Entry 9GF6 (electron microscopy, 3.80 A resolution); this record covers chains L and S of the 11 polymer chains in the assembly.

# Chain L
Molecule: Nucleosomal DNA Strand 2
Sequence (152 nucleotides; numbered -81 to 70; the number before each row is that of its first residue; numbers below 1 keep their minus sign (DT-81 is residue -81)):
   -81 TGCCGAGGCC GCTCAATTGG TCGTAGACAG CTCTAGCACC GCTTAAACGC ACGTACGCGC
   -21 TGTCCCCCGC GTTTTAACCG CCAAGGGGAT TACTCCCTAG TCTCCAGGCA CGTGTCAGAT
    39 ATATACATCC TGTGCATGTA CTCGGGATAT TG
Not modelled in the structure: -81 to -76, 60-70

# Chain S
Protein: Histone H2A type 1-B/E
From: Homo sapiens
Reference sequence: P04908 (H2A1B_HUMAN); residues 1-129 here correspond to UniProt positions 2-130 (UniProt number = residue number + 1)
Sequence (129 residues; each row starts with the number of its first residue):
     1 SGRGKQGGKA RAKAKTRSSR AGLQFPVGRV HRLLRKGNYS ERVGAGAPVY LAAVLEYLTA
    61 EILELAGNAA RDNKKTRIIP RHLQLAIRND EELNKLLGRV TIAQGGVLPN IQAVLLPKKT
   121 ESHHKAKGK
Not modelled in the structure: 1-10, 119-129
Curated features (UniProtKB/Swiss-Prot):
  - modified residue: Ser1 (N-acetylserine), Arg3 (Citrulline), Lys5 (N6-(2-hydroxyisobutyryl)lysine), Lys9 (N6-(2-hydroxyisobutyryl)lysine), Lys13 (N6-(beta-hydroxybutyryl)lysine), Lys36 (N6-(2-hydroxyisobutyryl)lysine), Lys74 (N6-(2-hydroxyisobutyryl)lysine), Lys75 (N6-(2-hydroxyisobutyryl)lysine), Lys95 (N6-(2-hydroxyisobutyryl)lysine), Gln104 (N5-methylglutamine), Lys118 (N6-(2-hydroxyisobutyryl)lysine), Lys119 (N6-crotonyllysine), Thr120 (Phosphothreonine), Lys125 (N6-crotonyllysine)
  - cross-link (Glycyl lysine isopeptide (Lys-Gly)): Lys13 (interchain with G-Cter in ubiquitin), Lys15 (interchain with G-Cter in ubiquitin), Lys119 (interchain with G-Cter in ubiquitin)

# Interface between chain L and chain S
Pairs across the interface (16):
  DC-54(L) - Arg77(S)  hydrogen bond to the phosphate
  DA-53(L) - Arg77(S)  salt bridge to the phosphate
  DA-44(L) - Arg32(S)  sugar contact
  DC-43(L) - Gly28(S)  phosphate contact
  DC-43(L) - Arg29(S)  phosphate contact
  DC-43(L) - Arg32(S)  salt bridge to the phosphate
  DC-42(L) - Ala14(S)  phosphate contact
  DC-42(L) - Lys15(S)  phosphate contact
  DC-42(L) - Thr16(S)  phosphate contact
  DC-42(L) - Arg17(S)  salt bridge to the phosphate
  DC-42(L) - Gly28(S)  phosphate contact
  DG-41(L) - Arg11(S)  phosphate contact
  DG-41(L) - Ala14(S)  phosphate contact
  DG-41(L) - Lys15(S)  hydrogen bond to the phosphate
  DC-40(L) - Arg11(S)  phosphate contact
  DC-34(L) - Arg42(S)  sugar contact

# In short
Chain L and chain S form an interface of 8 and 10 residues respectively; the contacts include 2 hydrogen bonds
and 3 salt bridges. Polar pairs include DC-54(L)-Arg77(S), DG-41(L)-Lys15(S) and DA-53(L)-Arg77(S).
Chain L is Nucleosomal DNA Strand 2 and chain S is Histone H2A type 1-B/E (Homo sapiens); the structure,
CryoEM structure of the human INO80 core-nucleosome complex state N-6, was determined by electron microscopy.
